Entry 4ZBV (X-ray diffraction, 2.00 A resolution); this record covers chains A and B.

[Chain A]
Molecule: rRNA N-glycosidase
Source organism: Momordica charantia
Notes: EC 3.2.2.22
Reference sequence: B7X8M2 (B7X8M2_MOMCH); residues 1-247 here correspond to UniProt positions 24-270 (UniProt number = residue number + 23)
Chain sequence (247 residues; each row starts with the number of its first residue):
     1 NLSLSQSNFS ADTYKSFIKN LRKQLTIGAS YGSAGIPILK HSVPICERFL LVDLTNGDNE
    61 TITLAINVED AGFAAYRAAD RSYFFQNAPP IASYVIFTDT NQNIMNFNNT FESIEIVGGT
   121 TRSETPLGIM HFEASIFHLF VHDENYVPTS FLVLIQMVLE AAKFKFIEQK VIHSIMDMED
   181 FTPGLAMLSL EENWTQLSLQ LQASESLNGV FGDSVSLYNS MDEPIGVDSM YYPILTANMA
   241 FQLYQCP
Disulfide bonds: Cys46 forms a disulfide with the same residue of a neighbouring copy of this chain
Small-molecule neighbours: N-acetylglucosamine (NAG; 2-acetamido-2-deoxy-beta-D-glucopyranose): Gln86, Asn87, Asn108, Ser113

[Chain B]
Molecule: rRNA N-glycosidase
Source organism: Momordica charantia
Notes: EC 3.2.2.22
Reference sequence: B7X8M2 (B7X8M2_MOMCH); residues 1-261 here correspond to UniProt positions 287-547 (UniProt number = residue number + 286)
Chain sequence (261 residues; row label = number of the first residue in the row):
     1 NEQCSPQQRT TRISGRDGLC VDVYGALTAD GSRVILYPCG QQQNQQWTFY PDNTIRSLGK
    61 CLATSALSSG SNVVITNCDY LRYDDGWMVS SSGTMMNKSS HLVLTANAAT SRTNLTGENN
   121 VFAAKQAWRI GNYVEPIVTT IIGLRHMCLE ATDNDTNVWL ESCVKNKTKQ YWALYSDDTI
   181 RVNNNRNLCV SSSTDSSSKL IVIRRCDGSI NQRWVFTPQG TISNPGYEAV MDVAQNDVYL
   241 KKIVLSSATD KGNGQQWTVF Y
Disulfide bonds: Cys20-Cys39, Cys61-Cys78, Cys148-Cys163, Cys189-Cys206
Covalent attachments: N-acetylglucosamine (NAG) linked to Asn97, Asn114
Small-molecule neighbours: oligosaccharide (2-acetamido-2-deoxy-alpha-D-galactopyranose, beta-D-galactopyranose units): Asp22, Val23, Tyr24, Gly25, Ala26, Ile35, Tyr37, Gln42, Asn44, Gln45, Arg112

[How chain A and chain B interact]
Inter-chain disulfides: Cys246(A)-Cys4(B)
Residue-residue contacts (67):
  Ala11(A) - His146(B)
  Asp12(A) - His146(B)  salt bridge
  Lys15(A) - His146(B)
  Ser33(A) - Ser91(B)  hydrogen bond (backbone-side chain)
  Ala34(A) - Pro218(B)
  Gly35(A) - Pro218(B)
  Ile36(A) - Pro218(B)  hydrophobic
  Lys165(A) - Pro218(B)
  Lys165(A) - Gly220(B)
  Phe166(A) - Phe260(B)  hydrophobic
  Phe166(A) - Tyr261(B)  hydrophobic
  Gln169(A) - Ile142(B)
  Gln169(A) - Phe260(B)
  Lys170(A) - Phe260(B)
  Ile172(A) - His146(B)
  His173(A) - Phe260(B)
  Met176(A) - His146(B)
  Leu190(A) - Tyr261(B)
  Leu199(A) - Gln3(B)
  Leu199(A) - Cys4(B)  hydrophobic
  Ala203(A) - Gln3(B)
  Ala203(A) - Cys4(B)
  Ala203(A) - Pro6(B)
  Ser206(A) - Pro6(B)
  Ser206(A) - Pro51(B)
  Leu207(A) - Gln8(B)
  Leu207(A) - Arg9(B)
  Leu207(A) - Phe49(B)
  Leu207(A) - Tyr50(B)
  Leu207(A) - Pro51(B)
  Asn208(A) - Asn53(B)
  Asn208(A) - Trp87(B)  hydrogen bond (side chain-backbone)
  Asn208(A) - Met88(B)
  Asn208(A) - Val89(B)  hydrogen bond (side chain-backbone)
  Val210(A) - Arg9(B)
  Val210(A) - Phe49(B)  hydrophobic
  Val210(A) - Ile130(B)  hydrophobic
  Phe211(A) - Arg9(B)
  Gly212(A) - Pro6(B)
  Gly212(A) - Arg9(B)  hydrogen bond (backbone-side chain)
  Ser214(A) - Arg9(B)
  Tyr218(A) - Tyr261(B)
  Asn219(A) - Tyr261(B)
  Ser220(A) - Tyr261(B)  hydrogen bond (backbone-backbone)
  Ile225(A) - Tyr133(B)  hydrophobic
  Gly226(A) - Tyr133(B)
  Asp228(A) - Thr11(B)  hydrogen bond
  Asp228(A) - Gly131(B)
  Asp228(A) - Asn132(B)  hydrogen bond (side chain-backbone)
  Ser229(A) - Ile130(B)  hydrogen bond (side chain-backbone)
  Tyr231(A) - Val89(B)
  Tyr231(A) - Ser90(B)
  Tyr231(A) - Ser91(B)
  Tyr231(A) - Arg129(B)
  Tyr231(A) - Ile130(B)
  Tyr232(A) - Arg129(B)
  Tyr232(A) - Gly131(B)
  Tyr232(A) - Asn132(B)  hydrogen bond (side chain-backbone)
  Tyr232(A) - Tyr133(B)  hydrogen bond (side chain-backbone)
  Pro233(A) - Leu174(B)  hydrophobic
  Ile234(A) - Ile137(B)  hydrophobic
  Ile234(A) - Tyr261(B)  hydrophobic
  Thr236(A) - Pro218(B)
  Ala237(A) - Phe216(B)  hydrophobic
  Asn238(A) - Tyr261(B)  hydrogen bond
  Gln245(A) - Cys4(B)
  Cys246(A) - Cys4(B)  disulfide
Other interface residues (no listed pair), chain A (44 interface residues in all): Asp213, Glu223, Pro224, Met230
Other interface residues (no listed pair), chain B (38 interface residues in all): Asn1, Ser5, Gly93, Cys163, Thr217, Gln219, Gln256, Thr258, Val259

[Summary]
Chain A and chain B form an interface of 44 and 38 residues respectively, with 1 disulfide bond, 11 hydrogen
bonds and 1 salt bridge. Polar pairs include Asp12(A)-His146(B), Ser33(A)-Ser91(B) and Asn208(A)-Trp87(B).
Ligands of chain A: N-acetylglucosamine. Chain B binds a glycan.
Chain A is rRNA N-glycosidase and chain B is rRNA N-glycosidase, both from Momordica charantia; the structure,
Structural studies on a non-toxic homologue of type II RIPs from Momordica charantia (bitter gourd) in ...,
was determined by X-ray diffraction together with 4Z8S, 4Z9W, 4ZA3, 4ZFU, 4ZFW, 4ZFY, 4ZGR and 4ZLB from the
same study.
